PDB entry 1JFT | X-ray diffraction, 2.50 A resolution | chains B and A

Chain B:
Molecule: 17-nt DNA strand
Sequence (17 nucleotides; each row starts with the number of its first residue):
   699 TACGCAAACG TTTGCGT

Chain A:
Name: Purine nucleotide synthesis repressor
From: Escherichia coli
Reference sequence: P0ACP7 (PURR_ECOLI); residues 2-341 here correspond to UniProt positions 1-340 (UniProt number = residue number - 1)
Amino-acid sequence (340 residues; each row starts with the number of its first residue):
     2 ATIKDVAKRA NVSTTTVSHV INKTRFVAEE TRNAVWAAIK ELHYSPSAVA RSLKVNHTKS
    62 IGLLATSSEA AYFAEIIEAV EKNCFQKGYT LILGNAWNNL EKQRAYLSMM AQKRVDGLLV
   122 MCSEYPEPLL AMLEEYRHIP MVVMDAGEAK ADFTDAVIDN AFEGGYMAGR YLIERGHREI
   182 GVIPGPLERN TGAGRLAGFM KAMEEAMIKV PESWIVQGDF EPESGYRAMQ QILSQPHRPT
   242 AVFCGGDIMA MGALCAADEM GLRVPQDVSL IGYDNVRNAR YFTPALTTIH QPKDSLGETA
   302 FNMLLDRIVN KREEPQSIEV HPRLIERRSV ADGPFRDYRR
Differences from the reference sequence: engineered mutation Ala-147 (Trp146 in P0ACP7)
Ligand contacts: hypoxanthine (HPA): Ala-71, Tyr-73, Phe-74, Ser-124, Arg-190, Thr-192, Arg-196, Phe-221, Asp-275

Chain B / chain A interface:
Pairs across the interface - 17 pairs, chain B then chain A:
  DA700(B) / Phe-27(A)  phosphate contact
  DA700(B) / Ala-29(A)  phosphate contact
  DC701(B) / Thr-17(A)  sugar contact
  DC701(B) / Arg-26(A)  base contact
  DC701(B) / Val-28(A)  phosphate contact
  DC701(B) / Ala-29(A)  hydrogen bond to the phosphate
  DC701(B) / Thr-32(A)  hydrogen bond to the phosphate
  DG702(B) / Val-13(A)  phosphate contact
  DG702(B) / Ser-14(A)  hydrogen bond to the phosphate
  DG702(B) / Thr-17(A)  hydrogen bond to the phosphate
  DG702(B) / Arg-26(A)  hydrogen bond to the base
  DC703(B) / Thr-16(A)  hydrogen bond to the base
  DA704(B) / Thr-16(A)  base contact
  DA706(B) / Lys-55(A)  base contact
  DC707(B) / Leu-54(A)  base contact
  DC707(B) / Lys-55(A)  base contact
  DG708(B) / Leu-54(A)  sugar contact
Also at the interface, not in a pair above, chain B (9 interface residues in all): DT709
Also at the interface, not in a pair above, chain A (12 interface residues in all): Arg-115

In short:
The interface between chain B and chain A involves 9 residues on one side and 12 on the other; the contacts
include 6 hydrogen bonds. Polar contacts include DG702(B)/Arg-26(A), DC703(B)/Thr-16(A) and
DC701(B)/Ala-29(A). Chain A binds hypoxanthine.
Here chain B is a 17-nt DNA strand and chain A is Purine nucleotide synthesis repressor (Escherichia coli).
Entry 1JFT (Purine repressor mutant-hypoxanthine-purf operator complex) was determined by X-ray diffraction,
deposited together with 1JFS and 1JHZ.
